Entry 6TVR (X-ray diffraction, 2.63 A resolution); this record covers chains G and I of the 6 polymer chains in the assembly.

[Chain G]
Name: Hemagglutinin HA1
Source organism: Influenza A virus (A/harbour seal/Germany/1/2014(H10N7))
UniProtKB: A0A0A7HR51 (A0A0A7HR51_9INFA); residues 2-324 here correspond to UniProt positions 10-332 (UniProt number = residue number + 8)
Chain sequence (325 residues; each row starts with the number of its first residue; numbering starts at 0):
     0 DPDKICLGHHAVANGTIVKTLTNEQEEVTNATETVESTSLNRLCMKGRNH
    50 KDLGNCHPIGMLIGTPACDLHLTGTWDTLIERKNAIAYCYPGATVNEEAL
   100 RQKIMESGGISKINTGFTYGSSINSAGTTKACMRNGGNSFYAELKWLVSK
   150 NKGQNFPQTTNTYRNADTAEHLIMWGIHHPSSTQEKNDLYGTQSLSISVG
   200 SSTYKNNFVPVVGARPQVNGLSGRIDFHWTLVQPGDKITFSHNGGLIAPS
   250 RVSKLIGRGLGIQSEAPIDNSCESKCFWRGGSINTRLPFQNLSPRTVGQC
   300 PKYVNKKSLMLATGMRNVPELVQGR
Unresolved in the structure: 0, 320-324
Cystine bridges: C43-C271, C55-C67, C88-C131, C275-C299
Construct notes: expression tag (0-1)
Ion coordination: Ca2+: E105 (together with N-acetylglucosamine) (shared with 1 residue of chain H; 1 residue of chain J)

[Chain I]
Name: Hemagglutinin HA1
Source organism: Influenza A virus (A/harbour seal/Germany/1/2014(H10N7))
UniProtKB: A0A0A7HR51 (A0A0A7HR51_9INFA); residues 3-325 here correspond to UniProt positions 10-332 (UniProt number = residue number + 7)
Chain sequence (325 residues; each row starts with the number of its first residue):
     1 DPDKICLGHHAVANGTIVKTLTNEQEEVTNATETVESTSLNRLCMKGRNH
    51 KDLGNCHPIGMLIGTPACDLHLTGTWDTLIERKNAIAYCYPGATVNEEAL
   101 RQKIMESGGISKINTGFTYGSSINSAGTTKACMRNGGNSFYAELKWLVSK
   151 NKGQNFPQTTNTYRNADTAEHLIMWGIHHPSSTQEKNDLYGTQSLSISVG
   201 SSTYKNNFVPVVGARPQVNGLSGRIDFHWTLVQPGDKITFSHNGGLIAPS
   251 RVSKLIGRGLGIQSEAPIDNSCESKCFWRGGSINTRLPFQNLSPRTVGQC
   301 PKYVNKKSLMLATGMRNVPELVQGR
Unresolved in the structure: 213, 321-325
Cystine bridges: C44-C272, C56-C68, C89-C132, C276-C300
Covalent attachments: N-acetylglucosamine (NAG) linked to N30
Construct notes: expression tag (1-2)

[How chain G and chain I interact]
Residue-residue contacts (6):
  S200(G) - P216(I)
  S200(G) - R224(I)
  S201(G) - P216(I)
  S201(G) - R224(I)  hydrogen bond (backbone-side chain)
  K204(G) - H179(I)
  K204(G) - D226(I)  salt bridge
Other interface residues (no listed pair), chain G (5 interface residues in all): Y203, D235
Other interface residues (no listed pair), chain I (6 interface residues in all): V211, R215

[Summary]
5 residues of chain G and 6 residues of chain I are in contact; the contacts include 1 hydrogen bond and 1
salt bridge. Polar contacts include K204(G)-D226(I) and S201(G)-R224(I). Covalently linked
N-acetylglucosamine: at N30(I).
Chain G and chain I are both Hemagglutinin HA1 (Influenza A virus (A/harbour seal/Germany/1/2014(H10N7))); the
structure, Crystal structure of the haemagglutinin mutant (Gln226Leu) from an H10N7 seal influenza virus
isolated in Germany, was determined by X-ray diffraction together with 6TJW, 6TJY, 6TVA, 6TVB, 6TVC, 6TVD and
9 further entries from the same study.
